Entry 6QFD (X-ray diffraction, 2.13 A resolution); this record covers chains A and E of the 4 polymer chains in the assembly.

# Chain A
Name: DNA-binding protein
From: Halobacterium salinarum NRC-1
UniProt: Q9HSF4 (Q9HSF4_HALSA); numbering as in UniProt (aligned over 6-116)
Sequence (116 residues; each row starts with the number of its first residue):
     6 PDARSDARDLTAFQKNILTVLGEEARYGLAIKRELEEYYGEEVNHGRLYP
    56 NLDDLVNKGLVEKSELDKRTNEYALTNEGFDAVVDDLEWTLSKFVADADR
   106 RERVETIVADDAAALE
Unresolved in the structure: 6
Sequence notes: expression tag (117-121)
From the paper describing this entry:
  - binding site for the 28-nt DNA strand (chain E): Arg-74

# Chain E
Molecule: 28-nt DNA strand
Sequence (28 nucleotides; row label = number of the first residue in the row):
     1 ACCACATGTCAACGCGTTTACACTTCGG

# Chain A / chain E interface
Pairs across the interface (13; chain A residue first):
  Asn-49(A) / DT18(E)  hydrogen bond to the phosphate
  Asn-49(A) / DT19(E)  base contact
  His-50(A) / DA20(E)  base contact
  Gly-51(A) / DT18(E)  base contact
  Gly-51(A) / DT19(E)  base contact
  Arg-52(A) / DT17(E)  salt bridge to the phosphate
  Arg-52(A) / DT18(E)  base contact
  Asn-56(A) / DT17(E)  hydrogen bond to the phosphate
  Asp-72(A) / DC26(E)  sugar contact
  Lys-73(A) / DT25(E)  sugar contact
  Lys-73(A) / DC26(E)  hydrogen bond to the phosphate
  Arg-74(A) / DT25(E)  hydrogen bond to the base
  Arg-74(A) / DC26(E)  hydrogen bond to the base
Also at the interface, not in a pair above, chain A (9 interface residues in all): Phe-18
Also at the interface, not in a pair above, chain E (7 interface residues in all): DC21

# Overview
9 residues of chain A face 7 of chain E across their interface; the contacts include 5 hydrogen bonds and 1
salt bridge. Among the polar pairs are Arg-74(A)/DT25(E), Arg-74(A)/DC26(E) and Asn-49(A)/DT18(E). From the
paper: a binding site for the 28-nt DNA strand (chain E) at Arg-74(A).
Chain A is DNA-binding protein (Halobacterium salinarum NRC-1) and chain E is a 28-nt DNA strand; the
structure, The complex structure of hsRosR-S4 (vng0258/RosR-S4), was determined by X-ray diffraction (same
publication as 6QH0, 6QIL and 6QUA).
